7M89 - chains A and T of the 3 polymer chains in the assembly; structure by X-ray diffraction, 1.83 A resolution.

Chain A:
Protein: DNA polymerase eta
From: Homo sapiens
Notes: EC 2.7.7.7
UniProt: Q9Y253 (POLH_HUMAN); numbering as in UniProt (aligned over 1-432)
Amino-acid sequence (435 residues; numbered -2 to 432; the number before each row is that of its first residue; numbers below 1 keep their minus sign (Gly-2 is residue -2)):
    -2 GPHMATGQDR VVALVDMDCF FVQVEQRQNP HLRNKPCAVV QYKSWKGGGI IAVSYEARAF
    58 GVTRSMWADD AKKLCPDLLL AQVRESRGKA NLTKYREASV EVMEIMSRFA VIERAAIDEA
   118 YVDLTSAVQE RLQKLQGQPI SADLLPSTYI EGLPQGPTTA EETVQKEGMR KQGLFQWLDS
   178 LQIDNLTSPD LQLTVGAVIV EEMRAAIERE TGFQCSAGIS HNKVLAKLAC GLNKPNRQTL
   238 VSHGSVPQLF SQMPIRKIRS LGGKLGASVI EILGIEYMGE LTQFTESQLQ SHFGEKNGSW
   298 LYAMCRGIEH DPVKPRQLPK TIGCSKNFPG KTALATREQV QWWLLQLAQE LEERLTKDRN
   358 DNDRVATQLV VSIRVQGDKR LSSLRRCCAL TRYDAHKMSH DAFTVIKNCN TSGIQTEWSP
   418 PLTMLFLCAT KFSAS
Not modelled in the structure: 155-159
Differences from the reference sequence: expression tag (-2 to 0); engineered mutation Ala113 (Ser in Q9Y253)
UniProt features mapped onto this chain:
  - binding site (Mg(2+)): Asp13, Met14, Asp115, Glu116
  - binding site (Mn(2+)): Asp13, Met14, Asp115, Glu116
  - binding site (a 2'-deoxyribonucleoside 5'-triphosphate): Arg61
  - natural variant: Val37 (deletion: In XPV), Leu75 (deletion: In XPV), Arg93 (R93P: In XPV), Arg111 (R111H: In XPV), Thr122 (T122P: In XPV), Gly153 (G153D: In a breast cancer sample), Thr191 (T191P: In XPV), Gly263 (G263V: In XPV), Val266 (V266D: In XPV), Gly295 (G295R: In XPV), Arg361 (R361S: In XPV)
  - mutagenesis: Tyr52 (Y52A/F: Reduces DNA polymerase activity; Y52E: Reduces DNA polymerase activity. Increases fidelity of replication and reduces translesion bypass), Arg61 (R61A: Reduces enzymatic activity by two-thirds), Ser62 (S62G: Increased DNA polymerase activity and translesion bypass compared to wild-type), Ala68 (A68S/V: Severe reduction in thymine dimer translesion bypass), Asn324 to Pro326 (Reduces binding to chromatin and to monoubiquitinated PCNA. Abolishes binding to monoubiquitinated PCNA; when associated with 705-E--H-713 Del)
Ion coordination: Ca2+: Asp13, Met14, Asp115 (together with 2'-deoxyadenosine 5'-triphosphate); K+: Asp13, Glu116 (together with 2'-deoxyadenosine 5'-triphosphate) (shared with 1 residue of chain P)
Small-molecule neighbours: 2'-deoxyadenosine 5'-triphosphate (DTP): Asp13, Met14, Asp15, Cys16, Phe17, Phe18, Ile48, Ala49, Tyr52, Arg55, Arg61, Ile114, Asp115, Lys231
From the paper describing this entry:
  - mutagenesis - S113A: unchanged catalytic activity on RNA-terminated primers
  - mutagenesis - S113A (20-fold): decreased catalytic activity on 2'-deoxyadenosine 5'-triphosphate
  - mutagenesis - S113A: decreased binding to 2'-deoxyadenosine 5'-triphosphate
  - mutagenesis - S113A: unchanged catalytic activity on 2'F-dA
  - mutagenesis - S113A: decreased binding to incoming nucleotide

Chain T:
Molecule: 12-nt DNA strand
Sequence (12 nucleotides; row label = number of the first residue in the row):
     1 CATTTTGACG CT
Small-molecule neighbours: 2'-deoxyadenosine 5'-triphosphate (DTP): DT3, DT4, DT5

Interface between chain A and chain T:
Residue-residue contacts (39; chain A residue first):
  Gln38(A) - DT4(T)  hydrogen bond to the base
  Gln38(A) - DT5(T)  sugar contact
  Tyr39(A) - DT4(T)  phosphate contact
  Tyr39(A) - DT5(T)  hydrogen bond to the phosphate
  Trp42(A) - DA2(T)  stacking on the base
  Arg61(A) - DT3(T)  base contact
  Ser62(A) - DT3(T)  base contact
  Trp64(A) - DA2(T)  phosphate contact
  Lys86(A) - DT6(T)  salt bridge to the phosphate
  Leu89(A) - DT5(T)  phosphate contact
  Leu89(A) - DT6(T)  phosphate contact
  Arg93(A) - DT6(T)  salt bridge to the phosphate
  Arg93(A) - DG7(T)  salt bridge to the phosphate
  Lys293(A) - DG10(T)  salt bridge to the phosphate
  Lys311(A) - DC9(T)  phosphate contact
  Arg313(A) - DA8(T)  salt bridge to the phosphate
  Arg313(A) - DC9(T)  salt bridge to the phosphate
  Pro316(A) - DA8(T)  phosphate contact
  Lys317(A) - DA8(T)  hydrogen bond to the phosphate
  Lys317(A) - DC9(T)  salt bridge to the phosphate
  Thr318(A) - DG7(T)  sugar contact
  Thr318(A) - DA8(T)  hydrogen bond to the phosphate
  Ile319(A) - DG7(T)  phosphate contact
  Gly320(A) - DT6(T)  sugar contact
  Gly320(A) - DG7(T)  hydrogen bond to the phosphate
  Cys321(A) - DT6(T)  phosphate contact
  Ser322(A) - DT5(T)  sugar contact
  Ser322(A) - DT6(T)  hydrogen bond to the phosphate
  Lys323(A) - DT5(T)  salt bridge to the phosphate
  Asn324(A) - DT4(T)  hydrogen bond to the phosphate
  Asn324(A) - DT5(T)  hydrogen bond to the phosphate
  Pro326(A) - DC1(T)  phosphate contact
  Pro326(A) - DA2(T)  base contact
  Pro326(A) - DT4(T)  phosphate contact
  Gly327(A) - DC1(T)  phosphate contact
  Gly327(A) - DA2(T)  hydrogen bond to the phosphate
  Thr329(A) - DA2(T)  base contact
  Arg351(A) - DT6(T)  salt bridge to the phosphate
  Arg351(A) - DG7(T)  salt bridge to the phosphate
Also at the interface, not in a pair above, chain A (31 interface residues in all): Gly46, Ile47, Ile48, Ala87, Arg111, Glu347
Also at the interface, not in a pair above, chain T (11 interface residues in all): DC11

Summary:
31 residues of chain A face 11 of chain T across their interface; the contacts include 9 hydrogen bonds, 10
salt bridges and 1 aromatic stacking contact. Polar pairs include Gln38(A)-DT4(T), Tyr39(A)-DT5(T) and
Lys317(A)-DA8(T). The paper reports that S113A of chain A reduces catalytic activity on 2'-deoxyadenosine
5'-triphosphate; S113A of chain A reduces binding to 2'-deoxyadenosine 5'-triphosphate.
Chain A is DNA polymerase eta (Homo sapiens) and chain T is a 12-nt DNA strand; the structure, Human DNA Pol
eta S113A with rA-ended primer and dATP: in crystallo reaction for 0 s, was determined by X-ray diffraction
(same publication as 7M7L, 7M7M, 7M7N, 7M7O, 7M7P, 7M7Q and 19 further entries).
